PDB entry 7VWY | electron microscopy, 4.57 A resolution (low resolution: residue-level contacts below are approximate; hydrogen-bond / salt-bridge calls are withheld) | chains C and 2 of the 9 polymer chains in the assembly

Chain C:
Name: DNA-directed RNA polymerase subunit beta
Source organism: Escherichia coli K-12
Notes: EC 2.7.7.6
UniProtKB: P0A8V2 (RPOB_ECOLI); residue numbers follow UniProt; this construct covers 1-1342
Amino-acid sequence (1342 residues; each row starts with the number of its first residue):
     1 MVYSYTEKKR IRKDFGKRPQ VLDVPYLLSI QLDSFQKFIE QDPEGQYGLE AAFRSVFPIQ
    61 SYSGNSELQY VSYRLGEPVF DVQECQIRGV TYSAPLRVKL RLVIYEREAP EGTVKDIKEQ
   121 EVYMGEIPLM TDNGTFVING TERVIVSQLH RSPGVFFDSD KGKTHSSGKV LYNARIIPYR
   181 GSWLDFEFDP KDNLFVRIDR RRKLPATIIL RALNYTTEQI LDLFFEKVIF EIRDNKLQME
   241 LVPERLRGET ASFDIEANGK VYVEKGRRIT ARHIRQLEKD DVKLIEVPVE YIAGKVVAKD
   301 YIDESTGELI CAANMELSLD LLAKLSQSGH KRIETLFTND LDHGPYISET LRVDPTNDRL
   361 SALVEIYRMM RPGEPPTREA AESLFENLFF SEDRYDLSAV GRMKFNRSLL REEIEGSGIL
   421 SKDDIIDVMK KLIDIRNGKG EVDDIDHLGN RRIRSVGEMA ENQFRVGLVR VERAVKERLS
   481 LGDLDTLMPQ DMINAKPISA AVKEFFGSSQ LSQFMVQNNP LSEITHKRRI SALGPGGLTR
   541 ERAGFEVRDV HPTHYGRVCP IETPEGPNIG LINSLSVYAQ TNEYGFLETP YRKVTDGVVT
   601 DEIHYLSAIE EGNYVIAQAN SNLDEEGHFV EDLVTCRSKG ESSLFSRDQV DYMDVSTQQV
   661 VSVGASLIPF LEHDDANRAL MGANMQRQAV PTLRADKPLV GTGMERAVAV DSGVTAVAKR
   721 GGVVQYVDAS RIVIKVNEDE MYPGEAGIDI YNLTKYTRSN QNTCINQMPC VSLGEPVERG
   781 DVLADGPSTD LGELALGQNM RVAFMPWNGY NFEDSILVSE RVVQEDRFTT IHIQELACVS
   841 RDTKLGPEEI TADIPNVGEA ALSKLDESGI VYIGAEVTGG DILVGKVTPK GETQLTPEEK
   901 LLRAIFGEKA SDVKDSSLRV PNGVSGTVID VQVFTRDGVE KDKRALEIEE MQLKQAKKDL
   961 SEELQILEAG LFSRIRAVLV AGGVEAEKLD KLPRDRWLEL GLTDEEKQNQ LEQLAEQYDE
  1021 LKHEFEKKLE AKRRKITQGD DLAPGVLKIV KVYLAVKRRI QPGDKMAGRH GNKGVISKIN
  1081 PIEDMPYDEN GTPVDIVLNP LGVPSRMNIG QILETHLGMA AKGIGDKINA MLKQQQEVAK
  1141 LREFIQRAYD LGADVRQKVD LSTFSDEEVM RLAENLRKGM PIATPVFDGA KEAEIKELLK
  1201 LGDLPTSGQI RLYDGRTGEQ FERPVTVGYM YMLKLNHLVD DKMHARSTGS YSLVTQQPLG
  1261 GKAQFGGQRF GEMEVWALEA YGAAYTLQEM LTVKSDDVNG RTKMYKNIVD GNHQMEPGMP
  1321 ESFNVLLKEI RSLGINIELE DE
Not modelled in the structure: 1-2
Differences from the reference sequence: engineered mutation Val-516 (Asp in P0A8V2)

Chain 2:
Molecule: micF promoter DNA scaffold reverse strand
Sequence (70 nucleotides; row label = number of the first residue in the row):
     2 TGCATCCGTG AGTCGAGGGT AATAAGTTGC GAGTGAAGGT TTTGTTTTGA CATTCAGTGC
    62 TGTCAAATAC
Not modelled in the structure: 66-71

How chain C and chain 2 interact:
Contacting residue pairs - 19 pairs, chain C then chain 2:
  Arg-202(C) with DT6(2); DC7(2)
  Asn-494(C) with DT24(2)
  Lys-496(C) with DA23(2); DT24(2)
  Pro-497(C) with DA23(2)
  Lys-503(C) with DA22(2)
  Glu-504(C) with DT21(2); DA22(2)
  Ser-508(C) with DG20(2)
  Glu-541(C) with DG11(2)
  Pro-567(C) with DA12(2)
  Gly-1261(C) with DG16(2)
  Lys-1262(C) with DG16(2)
  Gln-1268(C) with DC15(2)
  Arg-1269(C) with DT14(2); DC15(2)
  Gly-1271(C) with DT14(2)
  Met-1273(C) with DG13(2)
Other interface residues (no listed pair), chain C (17 interface residues in all): Ala-500, Gly-507

Overview:
17 residues of chain C face 13 of chain 2 across their interface.
Chain C is DNA-directed RNA polymerase subunit beta (Escherichia coli K-12) and chain 2 is micF promoter DNA
scaffold reverse strand; the structure, Cryo-EM structure of Rob-dependent transcription activation complex in
a unique conformation, was determined by electron microscopy together with 7VWZ from the same study.
